Entry 8J7V (electron microscopy, 2.79 A resolution); this record covers chains A and B of the 6 polymer chains in the assembly.

[Chain A (and B)]
Protein: Zinc transporter 7
Organism: Homo sapiens
Notes: chain B of this document is another copy of the same molecule, construct and numbering; everything in this record applies to it too
UniProtKB: Q8NEW0 (ZNT7_HUMAN); residue numbers follow UniProt; this construct covers 1-376
Sequence (390 residues; each row starts with the number of its first residue; numbers below 1 keep their minus sign (Met-13 is residue -13)):
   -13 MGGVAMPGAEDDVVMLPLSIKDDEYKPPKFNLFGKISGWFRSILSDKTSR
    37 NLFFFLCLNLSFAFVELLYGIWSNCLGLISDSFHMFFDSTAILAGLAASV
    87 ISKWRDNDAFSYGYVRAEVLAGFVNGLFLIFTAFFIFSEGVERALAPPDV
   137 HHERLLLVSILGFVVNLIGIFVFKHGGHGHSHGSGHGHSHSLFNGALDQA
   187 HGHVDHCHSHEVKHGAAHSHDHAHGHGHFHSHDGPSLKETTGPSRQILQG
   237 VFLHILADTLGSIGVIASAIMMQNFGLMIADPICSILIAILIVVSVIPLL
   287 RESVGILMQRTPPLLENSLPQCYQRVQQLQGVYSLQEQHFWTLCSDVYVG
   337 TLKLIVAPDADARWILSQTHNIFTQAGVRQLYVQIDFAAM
Unresolved in the structure: -13 to 21, 137-140, 164-228 (chain B: -13 to 21, 133-135, 162-228, 260-264)
Differences from the reference sequence: initiating methionine (-13); expression tag (-12 to 0)

[Chain A / chain B interface]
Residue-residue contacts - 95 pairs, chain A then chain B:
  Cys61(A) with Ala132(B), hydrophobic
  Ile65(A) with Glu128(B)
  Ser66(A) with Glu128(B)
  Phe69(A) with Ser124(B); Val127(B), hydrophobic
  Phe73(A) with Phe117(B); Phe120(B); Phe121(B); Ser124(B)
  Asp94(A) with Thr297(B), hydrogen bond (backbone-side chain)
  Ala95(A) with Arg296(B); Thr297(B), hydrogen bond (backbone-backbone); Glu302(B)
  Phe96(A) with Met294(B), hydrophobic; Arg296(B)
  Ser97(A) with Thr297(B), hydrogen bond; Gln324(B); His325(B)
  Tyr98(A) with Gln295(B); His325(B); Trp327(B)
  Tyr100(A) with Met294(B), hydrophobic
  Arg102(A) with Arg102(B); Leu293(B), hydrogen bond (side chain-backbone); Met294(B); Gln295(B), hydrogen bond
  Ala103(A) with Met294(B), hydrogen bond (backbone-side chain)
  Leu106(A) with Met294(B), hydrophobic
  Phe109(A) with Phe109(B), hydrophobic; Val110(B), hydrophobic
  Val110(A) with Leu113(B), hydrophobic
  Leu113(A) with Val110(B), hydrophobic; Leu113(B), hydrophobic; Phe114(B); Phe117(B)
  Phe114(A) with Phe117(B), hydrophobic
  Phe117(A) with Phe117(B), hydrophobic; Thr118(B)
  Phe121(A) with Phe121(B), hydrophobic
  Leu293(A) with Arg102(B), hydrogen bond (backbone-side chain); Leu106(B), hydrophobic; Leu293(B)
  Met294(A) with Phe96(B), hydrophobic; Tyr100(B), hydrophobic; Arg102(B); Ala103(B), hydrogen bond (side chain-backbone); Leu106(B), hydrophobic
  Gln295(A) with Tyr98(B); Arg102(B); Gln295(B); Trp327(B)
  Arg296(A) with Ala95(B); Phe96(B)
  Thr297(A) with Asp94(B), hydrogen bond (side chain-backbone); Ala95(B), hydrogen bond (backbone-backbone)
  Glu302(A) with Ala95(B)
  Glu323(A) with Tyr368(B), hydrogen bond (backbone-side chain)
  His325(A) with Ser97(B), hydrogen bond (side chain-backbone); Tyr98(B); Gln366(B); Tyr368(B), hydrogen bond
  Trp327(A) with Tyr98(B); Gln295(B); Trp327(B)
  Thr337(A) with Thr337(B); Tyr368(B)
  Leu338(A) with Tyr368(B)
  Lys339(A) with Leu367(B), hydrogen bond (side chain-backbone); Tyr368(B)
  Pro344(A) with Arg349(B), hydrogen bond (backbone-side chain)
  Arg349(A) with Pro344(B), hydrogen bond (side chain-backbone); Phe373(B)
  Leu352(A) with Gln370(B); Ile371(B); Asp372(B)
  His356(A) with Lys339(B); Gln370(B)
  Gln366(A) with His325(B)
  Leu367(A) with Lys339(B), hydrogen bond (backbone-side chain); Gln370(B)
  Tyr368(A) with Glu323(B), hydrogen bond (side chain-backbone); His325(B), hydrogen bond; Thr337(B); Leu338(B); Lys339(B); Gln370(B)
  Val369(A) with Gln370(B), hydrogen bond (backbone-side chain)
  Gln370(A) with Leu352(B); His356(B); Leu367(B); Tyr368(B); Val369(B), hydrogen bond (side chain-backbone)
  Ile371(A) with Leu352(B)
  Asp372(A) with Leu352(B)
  Phe373(A) with Arg349(B)
Also at the interface, not in a pair above, chain A (49 interface residues in all): Val290, Gln324, Phe326, Leu329, Ala348
Also at the interface, not in a pair above, chain B (50 interface residues in all): Gly99, Val290, Phe326, Leu329

[Overview]
49 residues of chain A and 50 residues of chain B are in contact, with 21 hydrogen bonds. Polar contacts
include Asp94(A)-Thr297(B), Ser97(A)-Thr297(B) and Arg102(A)-Leu293(B).
Both chains are Zinc transporter 7 (Homo sapiens). Entry 8J7V (Cryo-EM structure of hZnT7-Fab complex in
zinc-unbound state) was determined by electron microscopy together with 8J7T, 8J7U, 8J7W, 8J7X, 8J7Y and 8J80
from the same study.
